Entry 9IP4 (electron microscopy, 2.84 A resolution); this record covers chains A and B of the 5 polymer chains in the assembly.

[Chain A]
Protein: RNA-directed RNA polymerase L, Maltose/maltodextrin-binding periplasmic protein
Organism: Marburg virus - Musoke, Kenya, 1980
Notes: EC 2.7.7.48, 3.6.1.-, 2.7.7.88, 2.1.1.375
UniProtKB: chimeric construct of P31352, P0AEX9: residues 1-1425 from P31352 (L_MABVM) positions 1-1425 (same numbers); residues 1479-1842 from P0AEX9 (MALE_ECOLI) positions 29-392 (UniProt number = residue number - 1450)
Amino-acid sequence (1851 residues; each row starts with the number of its first residue):
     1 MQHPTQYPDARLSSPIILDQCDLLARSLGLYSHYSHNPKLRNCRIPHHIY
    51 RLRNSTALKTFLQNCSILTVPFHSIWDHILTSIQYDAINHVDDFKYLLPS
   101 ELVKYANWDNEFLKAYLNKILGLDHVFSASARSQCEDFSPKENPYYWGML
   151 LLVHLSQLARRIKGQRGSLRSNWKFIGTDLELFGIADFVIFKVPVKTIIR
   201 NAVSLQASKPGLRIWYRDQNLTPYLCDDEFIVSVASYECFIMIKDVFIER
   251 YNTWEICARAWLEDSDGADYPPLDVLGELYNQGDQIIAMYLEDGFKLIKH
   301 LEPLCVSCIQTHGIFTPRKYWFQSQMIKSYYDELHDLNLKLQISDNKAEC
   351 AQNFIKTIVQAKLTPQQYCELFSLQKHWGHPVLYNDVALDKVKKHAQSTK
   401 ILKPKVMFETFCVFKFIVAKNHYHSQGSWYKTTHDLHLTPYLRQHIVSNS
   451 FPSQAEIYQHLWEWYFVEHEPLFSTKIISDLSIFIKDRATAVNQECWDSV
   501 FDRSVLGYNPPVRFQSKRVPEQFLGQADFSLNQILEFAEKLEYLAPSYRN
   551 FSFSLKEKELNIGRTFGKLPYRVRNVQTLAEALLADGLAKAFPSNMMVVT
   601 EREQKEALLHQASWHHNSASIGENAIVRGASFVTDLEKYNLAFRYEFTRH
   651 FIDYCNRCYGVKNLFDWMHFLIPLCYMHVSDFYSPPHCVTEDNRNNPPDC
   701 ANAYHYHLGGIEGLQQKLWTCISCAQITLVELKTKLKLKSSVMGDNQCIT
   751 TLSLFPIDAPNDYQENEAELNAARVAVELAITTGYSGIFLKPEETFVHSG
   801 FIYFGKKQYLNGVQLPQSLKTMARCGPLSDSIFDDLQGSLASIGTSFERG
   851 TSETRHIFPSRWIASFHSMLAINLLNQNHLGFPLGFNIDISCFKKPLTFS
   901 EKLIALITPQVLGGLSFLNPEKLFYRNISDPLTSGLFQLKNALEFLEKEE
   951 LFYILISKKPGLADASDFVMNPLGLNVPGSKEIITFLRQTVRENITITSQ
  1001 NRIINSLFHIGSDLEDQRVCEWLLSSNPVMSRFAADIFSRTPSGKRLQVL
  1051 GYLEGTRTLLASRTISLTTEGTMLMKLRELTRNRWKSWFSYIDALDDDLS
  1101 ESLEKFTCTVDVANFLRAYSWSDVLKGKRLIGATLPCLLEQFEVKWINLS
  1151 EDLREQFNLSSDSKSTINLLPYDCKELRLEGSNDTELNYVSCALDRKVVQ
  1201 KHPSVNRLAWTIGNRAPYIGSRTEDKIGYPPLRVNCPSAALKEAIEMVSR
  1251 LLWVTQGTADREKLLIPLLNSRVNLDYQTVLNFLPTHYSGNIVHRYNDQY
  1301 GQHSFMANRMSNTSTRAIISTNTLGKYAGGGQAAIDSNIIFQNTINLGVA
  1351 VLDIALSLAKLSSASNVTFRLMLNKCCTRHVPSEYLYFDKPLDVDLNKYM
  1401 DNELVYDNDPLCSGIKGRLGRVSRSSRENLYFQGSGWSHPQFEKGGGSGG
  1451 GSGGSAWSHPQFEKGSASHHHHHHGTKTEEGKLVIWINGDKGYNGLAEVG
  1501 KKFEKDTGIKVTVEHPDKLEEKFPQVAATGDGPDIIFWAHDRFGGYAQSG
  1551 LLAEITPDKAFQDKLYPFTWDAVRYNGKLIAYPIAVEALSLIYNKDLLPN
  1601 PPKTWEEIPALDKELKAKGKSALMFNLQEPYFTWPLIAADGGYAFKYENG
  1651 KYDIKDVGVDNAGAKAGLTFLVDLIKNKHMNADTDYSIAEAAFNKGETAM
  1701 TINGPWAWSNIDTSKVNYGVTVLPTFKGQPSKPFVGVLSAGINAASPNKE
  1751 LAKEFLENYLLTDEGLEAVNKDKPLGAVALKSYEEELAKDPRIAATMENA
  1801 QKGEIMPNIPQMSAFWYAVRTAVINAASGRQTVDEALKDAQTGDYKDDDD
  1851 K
Disordered / not traced: 1-3, 617-622, 1063-1070, 1162-1186, 1222-1229, 1329-1330, 1417-1851
Construct notes: conflict Ala489 (Leu in P31352), Gly979 (Arg in P31352); linker (1426-1478); expression tag (1843-1851)
Metal / ion sites: Zn2+: Cys1108, Cys1376, Cys1377
What the authors report for this chain:
  - catalytic residues: Asp635, Gly744, Asp745, Asn746 (proposed by the authors, not directly observed)

[Chain B]
Protein: Maltose/maltodextrin-binding periplasmic protein, Polymerase cofactor VP35
Organism: Escherichia coli K-12
UniProtKB: chimeric construct of P0AEX9, P35259: residues -327 to 36 from P0AEX9 (MALE_ECOLI) positions 29-392 (UniProt number = residue number + 356); residues 57-329 from P35259 positions 57-329 (same numbers)
Amino-acid sequence (671 residues; numbered -341 to 329; the number before each row is that of its first residue; numbers below 1 keep their minus sign (Met-341 is residue -341)):
  -341 MGSSHHHHHHGTKTEEGKLVIWINGDKGYNGLAEVGKKFEKDTGIKVTVE
  -291 HPDKLEEKFPQVAATGDGPDIIFWAHDRFGGYAQSGLLAEITPDKAFQDK
  -241 LYPFTWDAVRYNGKLIAYPIAVEALSLIYNKDLLPNPPKTWEEIPALDKE
  -191 LKAKGKSALMFNLQEPYFTWPLIAADGGYAFKYENGKYDIKDVGVDNAGA
  -141 KAGLTFLVDLIKNKHMNADTDYSIAEAAFNKGETAMTINGPWAWSNIDTS
   -91 KVNYGVTVLPTFKGQPSKPFVGVLSAGINAASPNKELAKEFLENYLLTDE
   -41 GLEAVNKDKPLGAVALKSYEEELAKDPRIAATMENAQKGEIMPNIPQMSA
     9 FWYAVRTAVINAASGRQTVDEALKDAQTGTDYDIPTTLEVLFQGPLGSST
    59 DDIIWDQLIVKRTLADLLIPINRQISDIQSTLSEVTTRVHEIERQLHEIT
   109 PVLKMGRTLEAISKGMSEMLAKYDHLVISTGRTTAPAAAFDAYLNEHGVP
   159 PPQPAIFKDLGVAQQACSKGTMVKNATTDAADKMSKVLELSEETFSKPNL
   209 SAKDLALLLFTHLPGNNTPFHILAQVLSKIAYKSGKSGAFLDAFHQILSE
   259 GENAQAALTRLSRTFDAFLGVVPPVIRVKNFQTVPRPCQKSLRAVPPNPT
   309 IDKGWVCVYSSEQGETRALKI
Disordered / not traced: -341 to 112
Construct notes: initiating methionine (-341); expression tag (-340 to -328); linker (37-56); conflict Cys296 (Ser in P35259)

[Interface between chain A and chain B]
Pairs across the interface (61; chain A residue first):
  Phe315(A) - His253(B)
  Phe315(A) - Gln254(B)
  Phe315(A) - Ser257(B)
  Arg318(A) - Phe203(B)
  Tyr320(A) - His253(B)
  Tyr320(A) - Ser257(B)
  Trp321(A) - Phe203(B)
  Trp321(A) - Ser204(B)
  Trp321(A) - Lys205(B)
  Trp321(A) - Pro206(B)
  Gln323(A) - His220(B)
  Ser324(A) - Pro206(B)
  Ser324(A) - His253(B)
  Gln325(A) - Ser204(B)
  Gln325(A) - Lys205(B)
  Gln325(A) - Pro206(B)
  Lys328(A) - Asn207(B)  hydrogen bond (side chain-backbone)
  Lys328(A) - Asp212(B)
  Tyr331(A) - Thr219(B)  hydrogen bond
  Ile355(A) - Thr219(B)
  Lys356(A) - Phe218(B)
  Gln360(A) - Thr219(B)
  Gln360(A) - Leu221(B)
  Gln360(A) - Pro222(B)
  Thr399(A) - Ala184(B)
  Thr399(A) - Ala188(B)
  Ile401(A) - Leu168(B)  hydrophobic
  Ile401(A) - Ala188(B)  hydrophobic
  Ile401(A) - Ala189(B)
  Pro404(A) - Leu134(B)  hydrophobic
  Phe408(A) - Lys130(B)
  Phe408(A) - His133(B)
  Pro440(A) - Lys122(B)
  Trp462(A) - Glu126(B)
  Tyr465(A) - Ala129(B)  hydrophobic
  Tyr465(A) - Asp132(B)  hydrogen bond
  Tyr465(A) - His133(B)
  Tyr465(A) - Ile136(B)
  Phe466(A) - Ser125(B)
  Phe466(A) - Ala129(B)  hydrophobic
  Glu646(A) - Ser137(B)  hydrogen bond (backbone-side chain)
  Arg649(A) - Ile136(B)  hydrogen bond (side chain-backbone)
  Arg649(A) - Ser137(B)
  His650(A) - His133(B)  hydrogen bond
  His650(A) - Ile136(B)
  His650(A) - Ser137(B)
  Leu770(A) - Glu200(B)
  Ala773(A) - Glu200(B)
  Arg774(A) - Glu200(B)
  Ala776(A) - Phe203(B)  hydrophobic
  Val777(A) - Ser199(B)
  Val777(A) - Glu200(B)
  Val777(A) - Phe203(B)  hydrophobic
  Gly784(A) - Met192(B)
  Tyr785(A) - Met192(B)  hydrophobic
  Tyr785(A) - Leu196(B)
  Phe789(A) - Met192(B)  hydrophobic
  Phe789(A) - Val195(B)  hydrophobic
  Pro792(A) - Phe203(B)  hydrophobic
  Pro792(A) - Ser204(B)
  Thr795(A) - Ser204(B)  hydrogen bond (backbone-side chain)
Also at the interface, not in a pair above, chain A (43 interface residues in all): Pro317, Ile327, Asp332, His335, Val359, Met407, Phe411, Leu438, Ala780, Ile781
Also at the interface, not in a pair above, chain B (45 interface residues in all): Leu128, Pro162, Thr185, Lys191, Leu198, Glu201, Leu208, Lys211, Leu215, Leu216, Leu249, Asp250

[In short]
The interface between chain A and chain B involves 43 residues on one side and 45 on the other, with 7
hydrogen bonds. Polar pairs include Lys328(A)-Asn207(B), Tyr331(A)-Thr219(B) and Tyr465(A)-Asp132(B).
Cys1108(A), Cys1376(A) and Cys1377(A) form the Zn2+ site. From the paper: catalytic residues Asp635(A),
Gly744(A) and Asp745(A) among others.
Chain A is RNA-directed RNA polymerase L, Maltose/maltodextrin-binding periplasmic protein (Marburg virus -
Musoke, Kenya, 1980) and chain B is Maltose/maltodextrin-binding periplasmic protein, Polymerase cofactor VP35
(Escherichia coli K-12); the structure, Cryo-EM structure of the RNA-dependent RNA polymerase complex from
Marburg virus, was determined by electron microscopy, deposited together with 9IP2 and 9IP3.
